Entry 2EJY (solution NMR); this record covers chains A and B.

== Chain A ==
Protein: 55 kDa erythrocyte membrane protein
Organism: Homo sapiens
Notes: fragment: PDZ domain, Residues 69-153
UniProtKB: Q00013 (EM55_HUMAN); numbering as in UniProt (aligned over 69-153)
Chain sequence (97 residues; numbered 57 to 153; the number before each row is that of its first residue):
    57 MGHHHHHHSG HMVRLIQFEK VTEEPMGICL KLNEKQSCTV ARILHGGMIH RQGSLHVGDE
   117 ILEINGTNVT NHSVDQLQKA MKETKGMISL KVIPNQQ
Not modelled in the structure: 57-68
Differences from the reference sequence: expression tag (57-68); engineered mutation Cys85 (Thr in Q00013)

== Chain B ==
Protein: Glycophorin C
Organism: Homo sapiens
Notes: fragment: C-terminal region, Residues 117-128
UniProtKB: P04921 (GLPC_HUMAN); residue numbers follow UniProt; this construct covers 117-128
Chain sequence (12 residues; numbered 117 to 128; the number before each row is that of its first residue):
   117 DAGDSSRKEY CI
Not modelled in the structure: 117-122
Differences from the reference sequence: engineered mutation Cys127 (Phe in P04921)

== Chain A / chain B interface ==
Disulfides between the chains: Cys85(A)-Cys127(B)
Pairs across the interface - 17 pairs, chain A then chain B:
  Met82(A) - Ile128(B)
  Gly83(A) - Ile128(B)
  Ile84(A) - Tyr126(B)
  Ile84(A) - Cys127(B)
  Ile84(A) - Ile128(B)
  Cys85(A) - Tyr126(B)
  Cys85(A) - Cys127(B)  disulfide
  Leu86(A) - Glu125(B)
  Leu86(A) - Tyr126(B)
  Leu86(A) - Ile128(B)
  Lys87(A) - Arg123(B)
  Lys87(A) - Lys124(B)
  Lys87(A) - Glu125(B)
  Leu100(A) - Cys127(B)
  Val130(A) - Tyr126(B)
  Gln134(A) - Tyr126(B)
  Gln134(A) - Ile128(B)
Other interface residues (no listed pair), chain A (11 interface residues in all): Pro81, Leu88

== In short ==
The interface between chain A and chain B involves 11 residues on one side and 6 on the other, with 1
disulfide bond.
Here chain A is 55 kDa erythrocyte membrane protein and chain B is Glycophorin C, both from Homo sapiens.
Entry 2EJY (Solution structure of the p55 PDZ T85C domain complexed with the glycophorin C F127C peptide) was
determined by solution NMR.
